PDB entry 7PB2 | X-ray diffraction, 3.41 A resolution | chains A and B of the 5 polymer chains in the assembly

# Chain A
Name: MHC class I antigen
Source organism: Homo sapiens
UniProt: A0A583ZB34 (A0A583ZB34_HUMAN); residues 1-275 here correspond to UniProt positions 25-299 (UniProt number = residue number + 24)
Amino-acid sequence (276 residues; numbered 1 to 276; the number before each row is that of its first residue):
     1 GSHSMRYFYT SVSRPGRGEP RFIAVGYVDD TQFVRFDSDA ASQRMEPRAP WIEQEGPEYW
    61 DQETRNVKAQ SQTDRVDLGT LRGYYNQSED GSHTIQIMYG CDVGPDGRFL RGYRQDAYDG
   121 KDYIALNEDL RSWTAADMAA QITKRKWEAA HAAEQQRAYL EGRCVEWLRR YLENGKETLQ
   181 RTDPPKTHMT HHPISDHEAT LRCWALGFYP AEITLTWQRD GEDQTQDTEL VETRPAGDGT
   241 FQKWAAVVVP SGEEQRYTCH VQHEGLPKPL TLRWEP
Disordered / not traced: 1, 276
Sequence notes: expression tag (276)
Disulfides: Cys101-Cys164, Cys203-Cys259

# Chain B
Name: Beta-2-microglobulin
Source organism: Homo sapiens
UniProt: P61769 (B2MG_HUMAN); residues 1-99 here correspond to UniProt positions 21-119 (UniProt number = residue number + 20)
Amino-acid sequence (100 residues; row label = number of the first residue in the row; numbering starts at 0):
     0 MIQRTPKIQV YSRHPAENGK SNFLNCYVSG FHPSDIEVDL LKNGERIEKV EHSDLSFSKD
    60 WSFYLLYYTE FTPTEKDEYA CRVNHVTLSQ PKIVKWDRDM
Disordered / not traced: 0, 99
Sequence notes: initiating methionine (0)
Disulfides: Cys25-Cys80
UniProt features mapped onto this chain:
  - modified residue: Gln2 (Pyrrolidone carboxylic acid)
  - glycosylation: Ile1 (N-linked (Glc) (glycation) isoleucine), Lys19 (N-linked (Glc) (glycation) lysine), Lys41 (N-linked (Glc) (glycation) lysine), Lys48 (N-linked (Glc) (glycation) lysine), Lys58 (N-linked (Glc) (glycation) lysine), Lys91 (N-linked (Glc) (glycation) lysine), Lys94 (N-linked (Glc) (glycation) lysine)

# Interface between chain A and chain B
Contacting residue pairs (53):
  Arg6(A) - Lys58(B)
  Phe8(A) - Ser55(B)
  Phe8(A) - Phe56(B)  hydrophobic
  Tyr9(A) - Phe56(B)
  Thr10(A) - Leu54(B)
  Thr10(A) - Phe56(B)
  Thr10(A) - Phe62(B)
  Val12(A) - Ser33(B)
  Ile23(A) - Leu54(B)
  Val25(A) - Asp53(B)
  Val25(A) - Leu54(B)
  Tyr27(A) - Ser55(B)
  Tyr27(A) - Tyr63(B)  hydrogen bond
  Gln32(A) - Asp53(B)  hydrogen bond
  Arg35(A) - Asp53(B)  salt bridge
  Arg48(A) - Asp53(B)  salt bridge
  Thr94(A) - Phe62(B)
  Gln96(A) - His31(B)  hydrogen bond
  Gln96(A) - Phe56(B)
  Gln96(A) - Trp60(B)  hydrogen bond (side chain-backbone)
  Gln96(A) - Phe62(B)
  Ile97(A) - Phe56(B)
  Met98(A) - Lys58(B)
  Tyr113(A) - Lys58(B)
  Gln115(A) - Trp60(B)
  Ala117(A) - Trp60(B)  hydrophobic
  Asp119(A) - Ile1(B)
  Asp119(A) - His31(B)
  Gly120(A) - Ile1(B)
  Gly120(A) - Arg3(B)  hydrogen bond (backbone-side chain)
  Gly120(A) - His31(B)  hydrogen bond (backbone-side chain)
  Gly120(A) - Trp60(B)
  Asp122(A) - Trp60(B)  hydrogen bond
  His192(A) - Asp98(B)
  Trp204(A) - Asp98(B)
  Leu206(A) - Pro14(B)  hydrophobic
  Glu232(A) - Lys6(B)  salt bridge
  Glu232(A) - Gln8(B)  hydrogen bond (backbone-side chain)
  Glu232(A) - Tyr26(B)
  Glu232(A) - Ser28(B)  hydrogen bond
  Arg234(A) - Gln8(B)
  Arg234(A) - Tyr10(B)
  Pro235(A) - Tyr10(B)  hydrogen bond (backbone-side chain)
  Pro235(A) - Tyr26(B)
  Ala236(A) - Arg12(B)  hydrogen bond (backbone-side chain)
  Ala236(A) - Asn24(B)  hydrogen bond (backbone-side chain)
  Gly237(A) - Arg12(B)  hydrogen bond (backbone-side chain)
  Gly237(A) - Leu65(B)
  Asp238(A) - Arg12(B)  salt bridge
  Gln242(A) - Tyr10(B)
  Gln242(A) - Ser11(B)
  Gln242(A) - Arg12(B)  hydrogen bond (side chain-backbone)
  Trp244(A) - Asp98(B)
Other interface residues (no listed pair), chain A (37 interface residues in all): Asp116, Lys121, Arg202, Val231, Thr233
Other interface residues (no listed pair), chain B (25 interface residues in all): Pro32, Asp59

# Overview
The interface between chain A and chain B involves 37 residues on one side and 25 on the other, with 14
hydrogen bonds and 4 salt bridges. Polar pairs include Arg35(A)-Asp53(B), Arg48(A)-Asp53(B) and
Glu232(A)-Lys6(B).
Chain A is MHC class I antigen and chain B is Beta-2-microglobulin, both from Homo sapiens; the structure,
Crystal structure of JDI TCR in complex with HLA-A*11:01 bound to KRAS G12D peptide (VVVGADGVGK), was
determined by X-ray diffraction, deposited together with 7OW3, 7OW4, 7OW5 and 7OW6.
